Entry 5S4W (X-ray diffraction, 2.80 A resolution); this record covers chains C and D of the 6 polymer chains in the assembly.

# Chain C
Protein: Tubulin alpha-1B chain
Organism: Bos taurus
Reference sequence: P81947 (TBA1B_BOVIN); residue numbers follow UniProt; this construct covers 1-451
Chain sequence (451 residues; each row starts with the number of its first residue):
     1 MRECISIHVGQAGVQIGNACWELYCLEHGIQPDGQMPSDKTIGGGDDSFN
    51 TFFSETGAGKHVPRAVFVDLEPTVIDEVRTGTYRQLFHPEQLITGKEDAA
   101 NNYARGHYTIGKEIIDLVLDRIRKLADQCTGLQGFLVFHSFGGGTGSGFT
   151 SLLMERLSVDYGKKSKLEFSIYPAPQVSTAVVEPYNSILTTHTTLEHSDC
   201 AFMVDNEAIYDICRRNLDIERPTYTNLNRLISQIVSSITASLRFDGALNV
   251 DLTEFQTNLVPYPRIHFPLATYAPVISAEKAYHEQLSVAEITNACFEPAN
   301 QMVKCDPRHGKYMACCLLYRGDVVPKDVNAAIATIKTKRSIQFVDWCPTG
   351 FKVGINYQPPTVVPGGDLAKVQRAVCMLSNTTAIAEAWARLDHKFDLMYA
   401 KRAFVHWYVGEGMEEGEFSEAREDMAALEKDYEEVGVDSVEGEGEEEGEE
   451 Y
Disordered / not traced: 441-451
Metal / ion sites: Ca2+: D39, T41, G44, E55
Residues lining bound ligands: GTP (guanosine-5'-triphosphate): G10, Q11, A12, Q15, I16, D69, D98, A99, A100, N101, N102, S140, G142, G143, G144, T145, G146, I171, P173, V177, S178, T179, E183, N206, Y224, L227, N228, I231

# Chain D
Protein: Tubulin beta-2B chain
Organism: Bos taurus
Reference sequence: Q6B856 (TBB2B_BOVIN); the author numbering skips numbers that UniProt does not, so the offset changes along the chain: 1-42 = UniProt 1-42; 45-360 = UniProt 43-358; 369-455 = UniProt 359-445
Chain sequence (445 residues; numbered 1 to 455; 10 numbers in that range are skipped by the numbering (no residue carries them; nothing is unmodelled there); the number before each row is that of its first residue):
     1 MREIVHIQAGQCGNQIGAKFWEVISDEHGIDPTGSYHGDSDL
    45 QLERINVYYNEATGNKYVPRAILVDLEPGTMDSVRSGPFGQIFRPDNFVF
    95 GQSGAGNNWAKGHYTEGAELVDSVLDVVRKESESCDCLQGFQLTHSLGGG
   145 TGSGMGTLLISKIREEYPDRIMNTFSVMPSPKVSDTVVEPYNATLSVHQL
   195 VENTDETYCIDNEALYDICFRTLKLTTPTYGDLNHLVSATMSGVTTCLRF
   245 PGQLNADLRKLAVNMVPFPRLHFFMPGFAPLTSRGSQQYRALTVPELTQQ
   295 MFDSKNMMAACDPRHGRYLTVAAIFRGRMSMKEVDEQMLNVQNKNSSYFV
   345 EWIPNNVKTAVCDIPP
   369 RGLKMSATFIGNSTAIQELFKRISEQFTAMFRRKAFLHWYTGEGMDEMEF
   419 TEAESNMNDLVSEYQQYQDATADEQGEFEEEEGEDEA
Disordered / not traced: 442-455
Metal / ion sites: Mg2+: Q11 (together with GDP)
Residues lining bound ligands: GDP (guanosine-5'-diphosphate): G10, Q11, C12, Q15, I16, A99, N101, S140, G142, G143, G144, T145, G146, V171, P173, V177, S178, E183, N206, L209, Y224, L227, N228
UniProt features mapped onto this chain:
  - motif: M1 to I4 (MREI motif)
  - binding site (GTP): Q11, E71, S140, G144, T145, G146, N206, N228
  - binding site (Mg(2+)): E71
  - modified residue: S40 (Phosphoserine), T57 (Phosphothreonine), K60 (N6-acetyllysine), S174 (Phosphoserine), T287 (Phosphothreonine), T292 (Phosphothreonine), R320 (Omega-N-methylarginine), E448 (5-glutamyl polyglutamate)
  - cross-link (Glycyl lysine isopeptide (Lys-Gly)): K60 (interchain with G-Cter in ubiquitin), K326 (interchain with G-Cter in ubiquitin)

# How chain C and chain D interact
Contacting residue pairs (52):
  Q11(C) with Q247(D), hydrogen bond
  K96(C) with R2(D); D130(D), salt bridge
  E97(C) with R2(D), salt bridge; C131(D); R164(D), salt bridge; R253(D), salt bridge
  D98(C) with D251(D); K254(D), salt bridge
  A100(C) with R253(D); K254(D); V257(D)
  N101(C) with K254(D)
  R105(C) with R253(D)
  P175(C) with N349(D)
  S178(C) with K352(D), hydrogen bond
  T179(C) with N258(D), hydrogen bond (backbone-side chain)
  A180(C) with N258(D); K352(D)
  V181(C) with N258(D); I347(D), hydrophobic; P348(D); N349(D)
  Y210(C) with D329(D)
  E220(C) with K326(D)
  R221(C) with M325(D); D329(D), salt bridge
  K394(C) with P348(D); N349(D), hydrogen bond
  L397(C) with W346(D); P348(D), hydrophobic; A440(D), hydrophobic
  M398(C) with W346(D); P348(D)
  K401(C) with F262(D); W346(D); A438(D); T439(D), hydrogen bond (side chain-backbone)
  A403(C) with P261(D); F262(D), hydrophobic
  F404(C) with V257(D); V260(D); P261(D), hydrogen bond (backbone-backbone); T314(D); I347(D), hydrophobic
  H406(C) with V260(D), hydrogen bond (side chain-backbone); P261(D); F262(D); P263(D)
  W407(C) with A256(D), hydrophobic; V257(D), hydrophobic; V260(D), hydrogen bond (side chain-backbone)
Also at the interface, not in a pair above, chain C (26 interface residues in all): V182, Y224, R402
Also at the interface, not in a pair above, chain D (31 interface residues in all): I165, L248, E345, N350

# Summary
The interface between chain C and chain D involves 26 residues on one side and 31 on the other, with 8
hydrogen bonds and 6 salt bridges. Polar contacts include K96(C)-D130(D), E97(C)-R2(D) and E97(C)-R164(D).
Chain C binds GTP. Ligands of chain D: GDP.
Here chain C is Tubulin alpha-1B chain and chain D is Tubulin beta-2B chain, both from Bos taurus. Entry 5S4W
(Tubulin-Z1416571195-complex) was determined by X-ray diffraction (same publication as 5S4L, 5S4M, 5S4N, 5S4O,
5S4P, 5S4Q and 52 further entries).
